8Y13 - chains C and D of the 4 polymer chains in the assembly; structure by electron microscopy, 3.18 A resolution.

== Chain C (and D) ==
Molecule: SIR2-like domain-containing protein
Organism: Bacillus subtilis
Notes: chain D of this document is another copy of the same molecule, construct and numbering; everything in this record applies to it too
UniProtKB: D4G637 (D4G637_BACNB); residues 1-1005 here = UniProt positions 1-1005
Sequence (1005 residues; numbered 1 to 1005; the number before each row is that of its first residue):
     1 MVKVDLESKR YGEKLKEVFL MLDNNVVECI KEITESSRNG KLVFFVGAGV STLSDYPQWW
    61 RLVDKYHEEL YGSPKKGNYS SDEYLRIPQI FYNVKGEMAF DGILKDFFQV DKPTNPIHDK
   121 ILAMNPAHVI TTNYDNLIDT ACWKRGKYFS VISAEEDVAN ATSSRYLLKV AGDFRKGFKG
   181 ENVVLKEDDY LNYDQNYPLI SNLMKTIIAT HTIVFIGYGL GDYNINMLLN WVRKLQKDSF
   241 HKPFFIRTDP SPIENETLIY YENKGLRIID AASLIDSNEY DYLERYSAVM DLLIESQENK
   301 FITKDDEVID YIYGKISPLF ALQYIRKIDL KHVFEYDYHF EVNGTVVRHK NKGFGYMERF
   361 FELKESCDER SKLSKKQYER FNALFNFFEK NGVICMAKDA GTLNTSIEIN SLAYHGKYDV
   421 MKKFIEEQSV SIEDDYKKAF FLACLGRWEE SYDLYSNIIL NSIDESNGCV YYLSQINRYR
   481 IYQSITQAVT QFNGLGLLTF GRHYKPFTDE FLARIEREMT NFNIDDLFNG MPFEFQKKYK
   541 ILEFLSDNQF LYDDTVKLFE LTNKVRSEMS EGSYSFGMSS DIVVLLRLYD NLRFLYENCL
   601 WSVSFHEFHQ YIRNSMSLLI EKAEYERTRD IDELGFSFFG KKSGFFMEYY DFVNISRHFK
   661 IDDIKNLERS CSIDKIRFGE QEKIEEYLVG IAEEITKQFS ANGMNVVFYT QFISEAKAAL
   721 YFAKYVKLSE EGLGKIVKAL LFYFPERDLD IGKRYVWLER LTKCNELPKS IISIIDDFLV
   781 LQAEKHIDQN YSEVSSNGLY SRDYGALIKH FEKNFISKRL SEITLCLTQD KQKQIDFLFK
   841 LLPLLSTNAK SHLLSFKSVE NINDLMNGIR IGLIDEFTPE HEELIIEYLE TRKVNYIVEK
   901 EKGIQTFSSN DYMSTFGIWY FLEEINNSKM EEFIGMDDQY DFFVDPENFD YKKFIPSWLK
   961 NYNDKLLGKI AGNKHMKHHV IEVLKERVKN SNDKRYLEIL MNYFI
Unresolved in the structure: 1-11, 494-502, 567-577, 627-643, 899-909 (chain D: 1-5, 495-503, 566-576, 633-643, 899-911)
Construct notes: engineered mutation A171 (His in D4G637)
Reported in the primary citation:
  - catalytic residues: N133, Y134, D135 (by similarity / conservation)
  - mutagenesis - R86E, H171A: decreased catalytic activity
  - self-association interface (contacts with another copy of this molecule); pairs are residue here / residue on that copy: L235-L199 (hydrophobic contact), Q610-N563 (hydrogen bond), N563
  - mutagenesis - Y134A, D135A, N202A, L1000A/M1001A: decreased catalytic activity on TTP
  - mutagenesis - Y260E: unchanged catalytic activity
  - mutagenesis - R86E: decreased stability

== Chain C / chain D interface ==
Residue-residue contacts - 88 pairs, chain C then chain D:
  K41(C) - A161(D)  hydrogen bond (side chain-backbone)
  W143(C) - I463(D)  hydrophobic
  W143(C) - Y471(D)
  K144(C) - E518(D)
  K144(C) - M519(D)
  R145(C) - T520(D)  hydrogen bond
  R145(C) - F522(D)
  G146(C) - F522(D)
  G146(C) - N523(D)
  Y148(C) - G530(D)
  Y148(C) - M531(D)
  Y148(C) - P532(D)
  V158(C) - T210(D)
  A161(C) - K41(D)
  A161(C) - F533(D)
  T162(C) - M531(D)
  T162(C) - P532(D)
  T162(C) - F533(D)
  S163(C) - N529(D)  hydrogen bond (side chain-backbone)
  R165(C) - D526(D)  salt bridge
  Q195(C) - Q236(D)  hydrogen bond (backbone-side chain)
  N196(C) - Q236(D)
  L199(C) - A209(D)  hydrophobic
  L199(C) - S239(D)
  N202(C) - T206(D)  hydrogen bond (backbone-side chain)
  L203(C) - T206(D)
  T206(C) - N202(D)
  T206(C) - L203(D)
  T206(C) - T206(D)  hydrogen bond
  A209(C) - L199(D)  hydrophobic
  T210(C) - V158(D)
  T210(C) - A159(D)
  L235(C) - P198(D)  hydrophobic
  L235(C) - L199(D)  hydrophobic
  Q236(C) - Q195(D)  hydrogen bond (side chain-backbone)
  Q236(C) - N196(D)  hydrogen bond (side chain-backbone)
  S239(C) - L199(D)
  I463(C) - W143(D)  hydrophobic
  Y471(C) - W143(D)
  R478(C) - K144(D)
  M519(C) - K144(D)
  T520(C) - R145(D)  hydrogen bond
  F522(C) - R145(D)
  F522(C) - G146(D)
  D526(C) - R165(D)  salt bridge
  N529(C) - S163(D)  hydrogen bond (backbone-side chain)
  G530(C) - Y148(D)
  M531(C) - Y148(D)
  M531(C) - T162(D)
  P532(C) - Y148(D)
  P532(C) - T162(D)
  F533(C) - A161(D)
  F533(C) - T162(D)
  Q549(C) - Y552(D)
  Y552(C) - Q549(D)
  Y552(C) - Y552(D)  hydrophobic
  T555(C) - T555(D)
  T555(C) - F559(D)
  V556(C) - Q610(D)
  F559(C) - T555(D)
  F559(C) - N614(D)
  E560(C) - H606(D)  salt bridge
  E560(C) - Q610(D)  hydrogen bond
  T562(C) - N614(D)
  N563(C) - Q610(D)
  K564(C) - E621(D)  salt bridge
  K564(C) - N666(D)
  K564(C) - L667(D)
  K564(C) - S670(D)
  H606(C) - E560(D)  salt bridge
  Q610(C) - V556(D)
  Q610(C) - F559(D)
  Q610(C) - E560(D)  hydrogen bond
  Q610(C) - N563(D)
  N614(C) - F559(D)
  N614(C) - T562(D)
  E621(C) - K564(D)  salt bridge
  Y625(C) - R669(D)  hydrogen bond
  N666(C) - K564(D)
  L667(C) - K564(D)
  R669(C) - Y625(D)  hydrogen bond
  K985(C) - M1001(D)
  K985(C) - I1005(D)  hydrogen bond (side chain-backbone)
  N992(C) - D630(D)
  D993(C) - I631(D)
  K994(C) - T628(D)
  I1005(C) - K985(D)  hydrogen bond (backbone-side chain)
  I1005(C) - I1005(D)  hydrophobic
Interface residues without a listed pair, chain C (67 interface residues in all): K147, A159, P198, W231, H241, N521, N523, R566, S670, K960, M1001
Interface residues without a listed pair, chain D (68 interface residues in all): K147, E155, Y166, W231, L235, R478, N521, R627

== Overview ==
67 residues of chain C and 68 residues of chain D are in contact; the contacts include 16 hydrogen bonds and 6
salt bridges. Polar pairs include R165(C)-D526(D), E560(C)-H606(D) and K564(C)-E621(D). The paper reports
catalytic residues N133(C), Y134(C) and D135(C); Y134A, D135A and N202A of chain C, among others, reduce
catalytic activity on TTP; 7 substitutions were tested in all.
Chain C and chain D are both SIR2-like domain-containing protein (Bacillus subtilis); the structure, Cryo-EM
structure of anti-phage defense associated DSR2 tetramer (H171A), was determined by electron microscopy
together with 8Y34, 8Y3M, 8Y3W, 8Y3Y and 8ZC9 from the same study.
